Entry 9DCB (electron microscopy, 2.89 A resolution); this record covers chains A and F of the 120 polymer chains in the assembly.

[Chain A (and F)]
Name: Capsid protein
Organism: adeno-associated virus 5
Notes: chain F of this document is another copy of the same molecule, construct and numbering; everything in this record applies to it too
Reference sequence: Q9YIJ1 (Q9YIJ1_9VIRU); numbering as in UniProt (aligned over 1-724)
Chain sequence (724 residues; numbered 1 to 724; the number before each row is that of its first residue):
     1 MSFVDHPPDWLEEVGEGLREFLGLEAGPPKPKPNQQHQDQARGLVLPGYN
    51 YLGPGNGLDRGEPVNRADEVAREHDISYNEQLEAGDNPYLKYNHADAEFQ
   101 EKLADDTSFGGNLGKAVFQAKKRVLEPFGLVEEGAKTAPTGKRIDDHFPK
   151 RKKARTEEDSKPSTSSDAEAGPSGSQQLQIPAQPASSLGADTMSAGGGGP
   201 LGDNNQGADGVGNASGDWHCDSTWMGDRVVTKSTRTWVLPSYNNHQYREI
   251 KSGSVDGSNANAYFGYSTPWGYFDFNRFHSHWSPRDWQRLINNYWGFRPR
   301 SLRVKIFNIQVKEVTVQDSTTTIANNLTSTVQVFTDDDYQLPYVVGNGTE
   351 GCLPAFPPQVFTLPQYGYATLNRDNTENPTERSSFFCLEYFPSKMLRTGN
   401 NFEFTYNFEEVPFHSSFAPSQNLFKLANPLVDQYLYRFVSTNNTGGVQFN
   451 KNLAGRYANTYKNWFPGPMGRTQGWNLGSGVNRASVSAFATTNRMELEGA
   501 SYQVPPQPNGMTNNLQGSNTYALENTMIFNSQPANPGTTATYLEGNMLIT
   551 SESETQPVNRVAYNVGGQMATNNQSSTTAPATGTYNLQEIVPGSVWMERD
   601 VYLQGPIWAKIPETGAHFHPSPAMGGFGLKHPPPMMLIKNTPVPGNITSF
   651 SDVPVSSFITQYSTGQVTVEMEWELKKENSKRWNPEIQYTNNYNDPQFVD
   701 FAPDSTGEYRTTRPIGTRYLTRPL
Not modelled in the structure: 1-207
From the paper describing this entry:
  - binding site for the 2-nt DNA strand: His-619, Pro-620

[Interface between chain A and chain F]
Contacting residue pairs - 62 pairs, chain A then chain F:
  Asp-221(A) with Lys-681(F), salt bridge
  Ser-283(A) with Trp-683(F), hydrogen bond (side chain-backbone)
  Pro-284(A) with Trp-683(F); Pro-685(F)
  Arg-285(A) with Glu-678(F), salt bridge; Arg-682(F); Trp-683(F), hydrogen bond (backbone-backbone); Asn-684(F); Glu-686(F), salt bridge; Leu-720(F)
  Gln-288(A) with Pro-685(F); Glu-686(F), hydrogen bond (side chain-backbone); Gln-688(F)
  Asn-292(A) with Gln-688(F)
  Asn-293(A) with Asn-293(F), hydrogen bond
  Ala-355(A) with Trp-683(F)
  Pro-357(A) with Trp-683(F)
  Glu-678(A) with Arg-285(F), salt bridge
  Lys-681(A) with Asp-221(F), salt bridge
  Arg-682(A) with Arg-285(F); Asn-691(F)
  Trp-683(A) with Ser-283(F), hydrogen bond (backbone-side chain); Pro-284(F); Arg-285(F), hydrogen bond (backbone-backbone); Ala-355(F); Pro-357(F); Phe-701(F); Tyr-709(F), hydrogen bond
  Asn-684(A) with Arg-285(F); Asp-700(F); Phe-701(F)
  Pro-685(A) with Pro-284(F); Gln-288(F); Tyr-689(F), hydrophobic; Asn-691(F), hydrogen bond (backbone-side chain); Phe-701(F)
  Glu-686(A) with Arg-285(F), salt bridge; Gln-288(F), hydrogen bond (backbone-side chain); Thr-690(F); Asn-691(F), hydrogen bond (backbone-backbone)
  Ile-687(A) with Thr-690(F); Asn-691(F)
  Gln-688(A) with Gln-288(F); Asn-292(F); Gln-688(F); Tyr-689(F); Thr-690(F), hydrogen bond (backbone-side chain)
  Tyr-689(A) with Pro-685(F), hydrophobic; Gln-688(F)
  Thr-690(A) with Glu-686(F); Ile-687(F); Gln-688(F), hydrogen bond (side chain-backbone); Thr-690(F)
  Asn-691(A) with Arg-682(F); Pro-685(F), hydrogen bond (side chain-backbone); Glu-686(F), hydrogen bond (backbone-backbone); Ile-687(F)
  Asp-700(A) with Asn-684(F)
  Phe-701(A) with Trp-683(F); Asn-684(F)
  Tyr-709(A) with Trp-683(F), hydrogen bond
  Leu-720(A) with Arg-285(F)
Interface residues without a listed pair, chain A (29 interface residues in all): Arg-289, Phe-356, Lys-677, Val-699
Interface residues without a listed pair, chain F (29 interface residues in all): Arg-289, Phe-356, Lys-677, Val-699

[In short]
The chain A/chain F interface involves 29 residues from each chain; the contacts include 15 hydrogen bonds and
6 salt bridges. Among the polar pairs are Asp-221(A)/Lys-681(F), Arg-285(A)/Glu-678(F) and
Arg-285(A)/Glu-686(F). The paper reports a binding site for the 2-nt DNA strand at His-619(A) and Pro-620(A).
Chain A and chain F are both Capsid protein (adeno-associated virus 5); the structure, The Structure of AAV5
at 4 Degrees, was determined by electron microscopy (same publication as 9DCC and 9DC7).
